PDB entry 9H2A | electron microscopy, 5.20 A resolution (low resolution: residue-level contacts below are approximate; hydrogen-bond / salt-bridge calls are withheld) | chains I and L of the 32 polymer chains in the assembly

Chain I:
Molecule: Capsid-associated protein VP80
Source organism: Autographa californica nucleopolyhedrovirus
UniProtKB: Q00733 (VP80_NPVAC); residues 1-691 here = UniProt positions 1-691
Amino-acid sequence (691 residues; numbered 1 to 691; the number before each row is that of its first residue):
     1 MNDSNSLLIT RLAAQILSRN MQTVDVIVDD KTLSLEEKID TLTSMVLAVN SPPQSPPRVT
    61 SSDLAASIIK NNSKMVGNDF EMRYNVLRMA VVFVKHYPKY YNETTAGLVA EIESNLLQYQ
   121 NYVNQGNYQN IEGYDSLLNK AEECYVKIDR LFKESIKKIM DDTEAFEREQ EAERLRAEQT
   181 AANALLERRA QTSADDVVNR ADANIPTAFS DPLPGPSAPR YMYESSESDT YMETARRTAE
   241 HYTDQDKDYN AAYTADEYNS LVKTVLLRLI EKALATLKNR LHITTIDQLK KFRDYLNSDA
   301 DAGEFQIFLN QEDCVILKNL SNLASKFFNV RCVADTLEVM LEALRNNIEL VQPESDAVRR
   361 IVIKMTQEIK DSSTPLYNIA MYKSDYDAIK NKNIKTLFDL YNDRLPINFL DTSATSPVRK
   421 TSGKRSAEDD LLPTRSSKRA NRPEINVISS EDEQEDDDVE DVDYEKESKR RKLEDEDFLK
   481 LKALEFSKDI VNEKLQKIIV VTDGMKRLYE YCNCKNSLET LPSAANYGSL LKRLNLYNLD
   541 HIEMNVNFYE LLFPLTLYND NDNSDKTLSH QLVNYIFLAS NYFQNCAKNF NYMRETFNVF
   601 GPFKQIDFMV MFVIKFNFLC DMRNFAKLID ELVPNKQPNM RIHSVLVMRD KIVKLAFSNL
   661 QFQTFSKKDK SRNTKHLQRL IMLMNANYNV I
Not modelled in the structure: 1-461, 561-566, 664-672
Disulfides: Cys514-Cys620

Chain L:
Molecule: Protein AC109
Source organism: Autographa californica nucleopolyhedrovirus
UniProtKB: P41662 (AC109_NPVAC); numbering as in UniProt (aligned over 1-390)
Amino-acid sequence (390 residues; each row starts with the number of its first residue):
     1 MECPFQIQVC ISDRFFAFPH NLVEPQSDVG NKLIENLIVY VPTDDDRLYI DKKQFPKFNS
    61 VLVYRHEHDV NIDSRSPKKT ASATIVYWNP LVPITEIGAG ETRVFSVLLT NNLFYCNTMI
   121 VHHENPKCPI EFTYPETDMQ SACSALLKNR NGQSVPPPIK SNLRPIACEI PLSHFKELVE
   181 SNDFLLCFNL ETSTMVKILS LKRIFCIFQY RKQPARYVIN LPHEEIDNLY NKLNWERTRR
   241 LMKGDVPSNC ATVNRSSLKY IKQAQSLLGI PDYSQTVVDF VKMFQKIIFP YQLVPNVIIK
   301 LNNFDQMVSS APNKAEPYKK IRLFCKNDSI AISSSGIVPI NMPDFSPPNT FDYSDYANRT
   361 NINFVTQRVL TDGGFSSGIT VTPVKYNYYL
Not modelled in the structure: 136-161, 309-319
Disulfides: Cys128-Cys250

Interface between chain I and chain L:
Contacting residue pairs - 31 pairs, chain I then chain L:
  Arg471(I) with Arg14(L); Val121(L); His122(L); His123(L)
  Glu474(I) with Arg14(L)
  Asp475(I) with Arg14(L); Glu124(L); Tyr210(L)
  Phe478(I) with Arg14(L); Phe16(L); Tyr210(L)
  Leu479(I) with Phe175(L); Val179(L); Tyr210(L)
  Lys482(I) with Phe16(L); Ala17(L); Phe175(L)
  Ala483(I) with Phe175(L)
  Phe486(I) with Ala17(L); Tyr49(L); Leu172(L); Phe175(L)
  Phe553(I) with Leu48(L)
  Gln637(I) with Leu48(L); Tyr49(L)
  Pro638(I) with Leu48(L)
  Met640(I) with Leu48(L); Tyr49(L); Ile170(L); Ser173(L)
  His643(I) with Leu48(L)
Also at the interface, not in a pair above, chain I (16 interface residues in all): Lys472, Glu485, Tyr549
Also at the interface, not in a pair above, chain L (18 interface residues in all): Asn125, Ile207, Arg211

Overview:
16 residues of chain I face 18 of chain L across their interface.
Chain I is Capsid-associated protein VP80 and chain L is Protein AC109, both from Autographa californica
nucleopolyhedrovirus; the structure, AcMNPV complete basal cap, was determined by electron microscopy,
deposited together with 9H2B, 9H2C, 9H2H, 9H2J and 9H2K.
